PDB entry 1QFP | X-ray diffraction, 2.80 A resolution | chain A

[Chain A]
Molecule: Protein (sialoadhesin)
Organism: Mus musculus
Notes: fragment: n-terminal sialic acid-binding domain
UniProtKB: Q62230 (SN_MOUSE); residues 1-119 here correspond to UniProt positions 20-138 (UniProt number = residue number + 19)
Sequence (119 residues; numbered 1 to 119; the number before each row is that of its first residue):
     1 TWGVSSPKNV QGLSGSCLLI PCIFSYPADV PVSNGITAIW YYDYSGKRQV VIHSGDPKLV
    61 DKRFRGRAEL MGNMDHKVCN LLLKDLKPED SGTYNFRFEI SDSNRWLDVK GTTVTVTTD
UniProt features mapped onto this chain:
  - binding site (N-acetylneuraminate): Tyr-44, Arg-97, Ser-103 to Leu-107
Disulfides: Cys-22/Cys-79

[Summary]
UniProt lists 7 N-acetylneuraminate-binding residues.
Chain A is Protein (sialoadhesin) (Mus musculus); the structure, N-terminal domain of sialoadhesin (mouse),
was determined by X-ray diffraction (same publication as 1QFO).
